PDB entry 2GVY | X-ray diffraction, 1.80 A resolution | chain A

== Chain A ==
Protein: Alpha-amylase A
Source organism: Aspergillus oryzae
Notes: EC 3.2.1.1
Reference sequence: P0C1B3 (AMYA1_ASPOR); residues 1-478 here correspond to UniProt positions 22-499 (UniProt number = residue number + 21)
Sequence (478 residues; numbered 1 to 478; the number before each row is that of its first residue):
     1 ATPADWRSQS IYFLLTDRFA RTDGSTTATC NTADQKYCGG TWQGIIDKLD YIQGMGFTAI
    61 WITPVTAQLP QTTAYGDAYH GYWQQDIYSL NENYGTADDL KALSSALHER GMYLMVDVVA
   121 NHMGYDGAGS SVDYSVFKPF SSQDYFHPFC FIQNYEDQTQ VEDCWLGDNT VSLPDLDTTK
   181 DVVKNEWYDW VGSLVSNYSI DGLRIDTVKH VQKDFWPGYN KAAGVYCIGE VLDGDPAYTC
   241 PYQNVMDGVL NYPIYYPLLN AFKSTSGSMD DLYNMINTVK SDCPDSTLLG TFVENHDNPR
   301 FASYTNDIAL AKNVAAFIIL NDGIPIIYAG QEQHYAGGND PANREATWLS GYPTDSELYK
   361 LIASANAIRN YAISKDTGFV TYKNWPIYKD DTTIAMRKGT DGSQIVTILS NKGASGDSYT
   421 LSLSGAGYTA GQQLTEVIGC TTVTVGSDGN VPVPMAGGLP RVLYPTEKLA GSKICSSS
Disordered / not traced: 477-478
Disulfide bonds: Cys-30/Cys-38, Cys-150/Cys-164, Cys-240/Cys-283, Cys-440/Cys-475
Covalently attached groups: N-acetylglucosamine (NAG) linked to Asn-197
Bound ions: Ca2+: Asn-121, Glu-162, Asp-175, His-210
Swiss-Prot annotation at these positions:
  - active site: Asp-206 (Nucleophile), Glu-230 (Proton donor)
  - binding site (substrate): Gln-35, Trp-83, His-122, Arg-204, Lys-209, His-210, Gly-234, Asp-297, Arg-344
  - binding site (Ca(2+)): Asn-121, Glu-162, Asp-175, Asp-206, His-210, Glu-230
  - site: Asp-297 (Transition state stabilizer)
  - glycosylation: Asn-197 (N-linked (GlcNAc...) asparagine)
From the paper describing this entry:
  - post-translational modification sites: Asn-197
  - catalytic residues: Asp-206, Glu-230, Asp-297 (citing earlier work)
  - binding site for alpha-D-glucopyranose: Tyr-155, Leu-166, Asp-233, Gly-234, Asp-235, Tyr-382, Trp-385

== In short ==
Covalently linked N-acetylglucosamine: at Asn-197. Asn-121, Glu-162, Asp-175 and His-210 form the Ca2+ site.
From UniProt: active-site residues Asp-206 and Glu-230, 9 substrate-binding residues and 6 Ca2+-binding
residues. The paper reports catalytic residues Asp-206, Glu-230 and Asp-297; a binding site for
alpha-D-glucopyranose at Tyr-155, Leu-166 and Asp-233 among others.
Chain A is Alpha-amylase A (Aspergillus oryzae); the structure, Monoclinic crystal form of Aspergillus niger
alpha-amylase in complex with maltose at 1.8 A resolution, was determined by X-ray diffraction, deposited
together with 2GUY.
